2V3N - chain A; structure by X-ray diffraction, 2.73 A resolution.

# Chain A
Name: Transcobalamin-2
Organism: Bos taurus
Reference sequence: Q9XSC9 (TCO2_BOVIN); residues 1-414 here correspond to UniProt positions 19-432 (UniProt number = residue number + 18)
Amino-acid sequence (414 residues; numbered 1 to 414; the number before each row is that of its first residue):
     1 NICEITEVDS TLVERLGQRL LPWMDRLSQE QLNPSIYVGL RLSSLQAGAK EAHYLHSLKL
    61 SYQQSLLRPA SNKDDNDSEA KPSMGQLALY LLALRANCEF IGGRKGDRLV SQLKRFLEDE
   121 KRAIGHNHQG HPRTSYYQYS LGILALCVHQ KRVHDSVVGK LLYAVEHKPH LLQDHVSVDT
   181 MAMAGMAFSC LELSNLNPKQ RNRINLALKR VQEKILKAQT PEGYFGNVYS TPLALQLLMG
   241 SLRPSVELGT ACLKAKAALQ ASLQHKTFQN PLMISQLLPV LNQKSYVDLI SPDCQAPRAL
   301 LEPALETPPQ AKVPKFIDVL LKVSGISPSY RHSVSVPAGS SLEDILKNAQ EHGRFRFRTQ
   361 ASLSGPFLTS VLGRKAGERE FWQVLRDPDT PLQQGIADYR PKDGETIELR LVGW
Disordered / not traced: 168-176
Swiss-Prot annotation at these positions:
  - binding site (cob(II)alamin): Gln-86, Thr-134 to Gln-138, His-175 to Asp-179, Asn-227, Ser-230, Gln-276, Trp-382 to Val-384
  - glycosylation: Asn-76 (N-linked (GlcNAc...) asparagine)
Cystine bridges: Cys-3/Cys-252, Cys-98/Cys-294, Cys-147/Cys-190
Residues lining bound ligands: cobalamin (B12): Ser-83, Gly-85, Gln-86, Leu-89, Thr-134, Ser-135, Tyr-137, Gln-138, Leu-141, Asp-179, Thr-180, Asn-227, Tyr-229, Ser-230, Leu-233, Asn-270, Leu-272, Met-273, Gln-276, Ser-362, Leu-363, Ser-364, Gly-365, Pro-366, Phe-367, Leu-368, Phe-381, Trp-382, Gln-383, Val-384, Pro-391, Leu-392, Gln-393, Gln-394, Gly-395, Asp-398, Trp-414

# Summary
Ligands of chain A: cobalamin. Curated annotation (UniProt) lists 17 cob(II)alamin-binding residues.
Chain A is Transcobalamin-2 (Bos taurus); the structure, Crystallographic analysis of upper axial ligand
substitutions in cobalamin bound to transcobalamin, was determined by X-ray diffraction (same publication as
2V3P).
